PDB entry 3IH4 | X-ray diffraction, 2.30 A resolution | chain A

# Chain A
Protein: Transcriptional regulator, TetR family
From: Thermotoga maritima
UniProtKB: Q9X0C0 (Q9X0C0_THEMA); residue numbers follow UniProt; this construct covers 1-200
Sequence (202 residues; each row starts with the number of its first residue; numbers below 1 keep their minus sign (Gly-1 is residue -1)):
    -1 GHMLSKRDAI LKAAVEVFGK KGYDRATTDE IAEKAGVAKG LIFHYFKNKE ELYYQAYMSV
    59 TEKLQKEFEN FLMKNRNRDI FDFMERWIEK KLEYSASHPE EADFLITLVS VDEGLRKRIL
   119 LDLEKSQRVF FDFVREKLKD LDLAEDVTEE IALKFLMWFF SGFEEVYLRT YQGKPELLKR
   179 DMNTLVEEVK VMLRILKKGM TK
Modified residues: Mse1, Mse56, Mse71, Mse82, Mse155, Mse180, Mse190, Mse198 (selenomethionine; parent Met)
Differences from the reference sequence: expression tag (-1 to 0)

# In short
Chain A is Transcriptional regulator, TetR family (Thermotoga maritima); the structure, TM1030 crystallized at
277K, was determined by X-ray diffraction (same publication as 3IH2 and 3IH3).
